7TQU - chains i and k of the 14 polymer chains in the assembly; structure by electron microscopy, 3.80 A resolution.

== Chain i ==
Protein: VP1
Organism: Coxsackievirus A21
Notes: EC 3.4.22.29, 3.6.1.15, 3.4.22.28, 2.7.7.48
UniProtKB: Q7T7N6 (Q7T7N6_9ENTO); residues 1-298 here correspond to UniProt positions 582-879 (UniProt number = residue number + 581)
Sequence (298 residues; each row starts with the number of its first residue):
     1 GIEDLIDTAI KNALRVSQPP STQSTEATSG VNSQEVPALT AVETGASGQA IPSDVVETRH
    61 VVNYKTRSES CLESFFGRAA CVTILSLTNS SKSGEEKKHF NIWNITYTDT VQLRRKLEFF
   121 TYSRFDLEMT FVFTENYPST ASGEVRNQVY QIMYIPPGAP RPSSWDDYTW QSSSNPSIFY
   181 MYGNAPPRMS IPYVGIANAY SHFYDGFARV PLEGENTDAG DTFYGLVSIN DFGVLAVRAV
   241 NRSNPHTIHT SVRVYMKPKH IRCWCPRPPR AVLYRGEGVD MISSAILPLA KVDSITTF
Not modelled in the structure: 1-15
Construct notes: conflict Ala-290 (Thr871 in Q7T7N6)

== Chain k ==
Protein: VP3
Organism: Coxsackievirus A21
Notes: EC 3.4.22.29, 3.6.1.15, 3.4.22.28, 2.7.7.48
UniProtKB: Q7T7N6 (Q7T7N6_9ENTO); residues 1-240 here correspond to UniProt positions 342-581 (UniProt number = residue number + 341)
Sequence (240 residues; numbered 1 to 240; the number before each row is that of its first residue):
     1 GLPTMNTPGS NQFLTSDDFQ SPCALPNFDV TPPIHIPGEV KNMMELAEID TLIPMNAVDG
    61 KVNTMEMYQI PLNDNLSKAP IFCLSLSPAS DKRLSHTMLG EILNYYTHWT GSIRFTFLFC
   121 GSMMATGKLL LSYSPPGAKP PTNRKDAMLG THIIWDLGLQ SSCSMVAPWI SNTVYRRCAR
   181 DDFTEGGFIT CFYQTRIVVP ASTPTSMFML GFVSACPDFS VRLLRDTPHI SQSKLIGRTQ
Not modelled in the structure: 237-240
Construct notes: conflict Arg-225 (Lys566 in Q7T7N6)

== Chain i / chain k interface ==
Residue-residue contacts - 170 pairs, chain i then chain k:
  Thr-22(i) / Pro-217(k)  hydrogen bond (side chain-backbone)
  Thr-22(i) / Asp-218(k)
  Gln-23(i) / Pro-217(k)  hydrogen bond (backbone-backbone)
  Gln-23(i) / Asp-218(k)
  Ala-38(i) / Ser-162(k)
  Ala-38(i) / Cys-163(k)
  Ala-38(i) / Ser-164(k)  hydrogen bond (backbone-backbone)
  Leu-39(i) / Trp-155(k)
  Leu-39(i) / Gln-160(k)
  Leu-39(i) / Ser-162(k)
  Leu-39(i) / Cys-163(k)  hydrophobic
  Thr-40(i) / Gln-160(k)
  Thr-40(i) / Ser-161(k)  hydrogen bond (backbone-backbone)
  Thr-40(i) / Ser-162(k)  hydrogen bond (backbone-backbone)
  Val-42(i) / Thr-116(k)
  Val-42(i) / Leu-118(k)  hydrophobic
  Val-42(i) / Ser-162(k)
  Glu-43(i) / Leu-118(k)
  Glu-43(i) / Ser-161(k)  hydrogen bond
  Ser-47(i) / Glu-48(k)
  Ser-47(i) / Ile-49(k)
  Ser-47(i) / Asp-50(k)  hydrogen bond (side chain-backbone)
  Gly-48(i) / Asp-50(k)  hydrogen bond (backbone-side chain)
  Gly-48(i) / Arg-114(k)  hydrogen bond (backbone-side chain)
  Gln-49(i) / Arg-114(k)
  Ala-50(i) / Arg-114(k)  hydrogen bond (backbone-side chain)
  Ala-50(i) / Ser-164(k)
  Ala-50(i) / Val-166(k)
  Ile-51(i) / Pro-217(k)
  Pro-52(i) / Ser-112(k)
  Pro-52(i) / Val-166(k)  hydrophobic
  Val-55(i) / Val-166(k)  hydrophobic
  Val-56(i) / Thr-151(k)
  Lys-65(i) / Thr-110(k)
  Lys-65(i) / Val-174(k)
  Lys-65(i) / Tyr-175(k)
  Lys-65(i) / Ser-220(k)
  Arg-67(i) / Asn-42(k)  hydrogen bond (backbone-side chain)
  Arg-67(i) / Met-44(k)
  Arg-67(i) / Glu-48(k)  salt bridge
  Arg-67(i) / Pro-217(k)
  Arg-67(i) / Phe-219(k)  hydrogen bond (side chain-backbone)
  Arg-67(i) / Ser-220(k)
  Glu-69(i) / Tyr-106(k)  hydrogen bond (backbone-side chain)
  Glu-69(i) / Ser-220(k)
  Glu-69(i) / Val-221(k)  hydrogen bond (side chain-backbone)
  Glu-69(i) / Arg-222(k)  hydrogen bond (side chain-backbone)
  Ser-70(i) / Asn-42(k)  hydrogen bond
  Ser-70(i) / Met-43(k)  hydrogen bond (backbone-backbone)
  Ser-70(i) / Met-44(k)
  Ser-70(i) / Tyr-106(k)
  Ser-70(i) / Val-221(k)
  Cys-71(i) / Asn-42(k)
  Leu-72(i) / Val-40(k)
  Leu-72(i) / Lys-41(k)  hydrogen bond (backbone-backbone)
  Leu-72(i) / Met-43(k)  hydrophobic
  Ser-74(i) / Leu-224(k)
  Phe-75(i) / Met-43(k)  hydrophobic
  Phe-75(i) / Tyr-105(k)  hydrophobic
  Phe-75(i) / Tyr-106(k)
  Phe-75(i) / Leu-224(k)
  Gly-77(i) / Thr-15(k)
  Arg-78(i) / Thr-15(k)
  Arg-78(i) / Ser-16(k)
  Arg-78(i) / Leu-224(k)
  Ala-79(i) / Thr-15(k)  hydrogen bond (backbone-backbone)
  Ile-84(i) / Leu-235(k)
  Ile-84(i) / Ile-236(k)
  Asp-109(i) / Gln-232(k)  hydrogen bond (backbone-side chain)
  Asp-109(i) / Leu-235(k)
  Thr-110(i) / Gln-232(k)
  Thr-110(i) / Leu-235(k)
  Val-111(i) / Ile-230(k)  hydrophobic
  Val-111(i) / Ser-231(k)
  Val-111(i) / Gln-232(k)  hydrogen bond (backbone-side chain)
  Gln-112(i) / Gln-232(k)  hydrogen bond
  Arg-115(i) / Glu-101(k)  salt bridge
  Arg-115(i) / Tyr-105(k)  hydrogen bond
  Arg-115(i) / Thr-227(k)
  Arg-115(i) / Ile-230(k)
  Lys-116(i) / Tyr-105(k)
  Phe-119(i) / Tyr-105(k)
  Phe-120(i) / Val-40(k)  hydrophobic
  Phe-120(i) / Met-43(k)  hydrophobic
  Arg-124(i) / Val-30(k)
  Arg-124(i) / Thr-31(k)  hydrogen bond (side chain-backbone)
  Arg-124(i) / Pro-33(k)
  Glu-128(i) / Phe-19(k)
  Thr-130(i) / Phe-13(k)
  Val-132(i) / Phe-13(k)  hydrophobic
  Pro-176(i) / Ala-24(k)
  Ala-185(i) / Asn-11(k)
  Arg-188(i) / Phe-19(k)  hydrogen bond (side chain-backbone)
  Arg-188(i) / Gln-20(k)  hydrogen bond (side chain-backbone)
  Arg-188(i) / Ser-21(k)
  Arg-188(i) / Pro-22(k)
  Met-189(i) / Ser-21(k)
  Met-189(i) / Pro-22(k)
  Met-189(i) / Ala-24(k)  hydrophobic
  Ser-190(i) / Ser-21(k)  hydrogen bond (backbone-side chain)
  Ser-190(i) / Pro-22(k)  hydrogen bond (backbone-backbone)
  Ser-190(i) / Cys-23(k)
  Ser-190(i) / Ala-24(k)  hydrogen bond (backbone-backbone)
  Pro-192(i) / Cys-23(k)
  Pro-192(i) / Leu-25(k)
  Pro-192(i) / Phe-28(k)  hydrophobic
  Pro-192(i) / Val-30(k)  hydrophobic
  Tyr-193(i) / Phe-28(k)
  Tyr-193(i) / Val-30(k)
  Val-194(i) / Leu-25(k)  hydrophobic
  Gly-195(i) / Thr-31(k)  hydrogen bond (backbone-side chain)
  Ile-196(i) / Thr-31(k)
  Ala-197(i) / Thr-31(k)
  Asn-198(i) / Thr-31(k)
  Asn-198(i) / Pro-32(k)  hydrogen bond (side chain-backbone)
  Asn-198(i) / Ile-34(k)
  Ala-199(i) / Ile-36(k)  hydrophobic
  Lys-257(i) / Asp-17(k)  salt bridge
  Arg-262(i) / Glu-39(k)  salt bridge
  Cys-263(i) / Glu-39(k)
  Cys-263(i) / Val-40(k)  hydrogen bond (backbone-backbone)
  Trp-264(i) / Ile-36(k)
  Trp-264(i) / Pro-37(k)
  Trp-264(i) / Gly-38(k)
  Trp-264(i) / Glu-39(k)
  Cys-265(i) / Gly-38(k)
  Pro-266(i) / Val-40(k)
  Pro-266(i) / Leu-46(k)  hydrophobic
  Arg-267(i) / Met-98(k)
  Pro-268(i) / Met-98(k)  hydrophobic
  Pro-269(i) / Glu-101(k)
  Val-272(i) / Ile-230(k)
  Leu-273(i) / Ser-231(k)
  Tyr-274(i) / Ile-230(k)  hydrophobic
  Leu-287(i) / Asn-63(k)
  Pro-288(i) / Asn-63(k)
  Pro-288(i) / His-96(k)
  Leu-289(i) / Val-62(k)
  Leu-289(i) / Asn-63(k)  hydrogen bond (backbone-side chain)
  Leu-289(i) / Met-67(k)  hydrophobic
  Leu-289(i) / His-96(k)
  Ala-290(i) / Ala-57(k)
  Ala-290(i) / Lys-92(k)
  Lys-291(i) / Ala-57(k)
  Lys-291(i) / Asp-59(k)  salt bridge
  Lys-291(i) / Lys-92(k)  hydrogen bond (backbone-side chain)
  Val-292(i) / Ala-57(k)  hydrogen bond (backbone-backbone)
  Val-292(i) / Val-58(k)
  Val-292(i) / Asp-59(k)
  Val-292(i) / Lys-92(k)
  Val-292(i) / Arg-93(k)
  Ser-294(i) / Val-58(k)
  Ile-295(i) / Asn-56(k)
  Ile-295(i) / Val-58(k)
  Ile-295(i) / Pro-71(k)
  Ile-295(i) / Ile-81(k)
  Ile-295(i) / Phe-82(k)
  Ile-295(i) / Cys-83(k)  hydrogen bond (backbone-backbone)
  Thr-296(i) / Pro-80(k)
  Thr-296(i) / Cys-83(k)  hydrogen bond (backbone-side chain)
  Thr-297(i) / Cys-83(k)
  Thr-297(i) / Arg-93(k)  hydrogen bond (backbone-side chain)
  Phe-298(i) / Cys-83(k)  hydrophobic
  Phe-298(i) / Leu-84(k)
  Phe-298(i) / Ser-85(k)  hydrogen bond (backbone-side chain)
  Phe-298(i) / Pro-140(k)  hydrophobic
  Phe-298(i) / Pro-141(k)
  Phe-298(i) / Phe-188(k)  hydrophobic
  Phe-298(i) / Ile-189(k)
  Phe-298(i) / Thr-190(k)
Other interface residues (no listed pair), chain i (82 interface residues in all): Ala-41, Ala-46, Asn-63, Pro-186, Ile-191, Tyr-255, Asp-293
Other interface residues (no listed pair), chain k (95 interface residues in all): Asp-18, Pro-54, Met-55, Ile-70, Ile-102, Ile-153, Pro-168, Phe-212, Cys-216, His-229

== In short ==
82 residues of chain i and 95 residues of chain k are in contact, with 39 hydrogen bonds and 5 salt bridges.
Among the polar pairs are Arg-67(i)/Glu-48(k), Arg-115(i)/Glu-101(k) and Lys-257(i)/Asp-17(k).
Here chain i is VP1 and chain k is VP3, both from Coxsackievirus A21. Entry 7TQU (Coxsackievirus A21 capsid
subdomain in complex with mouse polyclonal antibody pAbC-1) was determined by electron microscopy together
with 7TQS and 7TQT from the same study.
